Entry 7EA3 (electron microscopy, 4.31 A resolution (low resolution: residue-level contacts below are approximate; hydrogen-bond / salt-bridge calls are withheld)); this record covers chains H and J of the 24 polymer chains in the assembly.

# Chain H
Protein: Trafficking protein particle complex subunit 20
Source organism: Saccharomyces cerevisiae (strain ATCC 204508 / S288c)
UniProt: P38334 (TRS20_YEAST); residues 1-175 here = UniProt positions 1-175
Amino-acid sequence (175 residues; each row starts with the number of its first residue):
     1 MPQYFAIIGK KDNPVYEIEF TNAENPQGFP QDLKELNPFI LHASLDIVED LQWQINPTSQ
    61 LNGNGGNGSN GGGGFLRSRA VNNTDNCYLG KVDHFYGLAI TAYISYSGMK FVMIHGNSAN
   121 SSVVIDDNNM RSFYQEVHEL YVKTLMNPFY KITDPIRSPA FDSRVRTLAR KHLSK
Disordered / not traced: 1, 59-83, 174-175

# Chain J
Protein: Trafficking protein particle complex II-specific subunit 120
Source organism: Saccharomyces cerevisiae (strain ATCC 204508 / S288c)
UniProt: Q04183 (TR120_YEAST); residue numbers follow UniProt; this construct covers 1-1289
Amino-acid sequence (1289 residues; each row starts with the number of its first residue):
     1 MNILKHFPSY VGPSKIRTLV IPIGHWTRKE FNNAVQKLSE FNEIHLSDVT PIDSPIFTPQ
    61 GFPHGKLFFD FLTIDHDDAL ELFLYDFEPF RKTFVIIGLV NDYSDPLTNL NFMKEKYPTL
   121 ISPNLVYASS TPTKELEQTI DTMENVFASS PDMQKNIETI MCDIARNFLT ALNSYYSSYK
   181 HVTLRSPGAI GGNAVLKTTL IRQNSYTSSS SSTPMSAVQS SVSSSSKAGS VTTASKRLSS
   241 FEMTTNSLKR SASLKLATTL STSENRSQQK SLGRQMKILG NFQLLAGRYV DALNSFVDAI
   301 TTLYKVRDYL WLGSALDGIS ICFLLLSYLG LSYQIPQIVS LICPVEKLNF ESSSTGISPV
   361 DSNSKATAST TASSTPRNSI SIAAMQSPRN SIMSLSAPAL NIDVENINLP LLIKCISDKV
   421 LYYYDLSLMH NSEYAPQVVY CEFLLKTLTF MTSCYKSSEF SKDVLDNIVK NQHRALSDIP
   481 NSPMFPRFEV YFYSNKLFEL QLKEMQVEAQ IKIYSTMAEV YRLLGYKRKQ LFVLRLLMVA
   541 LLATPNKIAW HPDYRTLIDT IIELLNINES EAKINVDDPS QSTWLILQKK ILQLCIKVSR
   601 KINDFEYVAK FSSILITKYT HLLNQSEQDA LFKEYIQPSI TNESITSYWD PFILREVVIN
   661 RILDSDPTSN EIPLESDVSS LESLENRQKT QDINPQEVFN PFKRVQPTSF VSNNSTKVPI
   721 LVFLVGDKAE FTCRVQNPFK FDFTINDIQL DEEISEFCEI DRKAVSYSGP YNVKAESIRS
   781 ITLPLIIKKP TYKKIYEISC LKISILKLPL QKFDIINDSR RSNPVEEEAE YSKCIYGKLK
   841 IKILPEQPQL ELLSTSKMTR NSWMMLDGTK TDFHITVRNK SLSCAINHIK IIPMNNIEQM
   901 LKPDYWKKMP PDDLYIMEKQ LDWLSKSCVR IIKLPTVIKP NETITFDLEL DNTAVPFNFT
   961 GFDLLIEYGM SATDESCIYL KKLSIPYEVT LRRTIEVPSM DIIPLNELFS SQVENVDWIE
  1021 YVMSKIRAES NLHSRDFILL LLDFRNSWID GIKLNVQFED FTSNEYHVEA SHTSRIIVPI
  1081 KKIDYKKYNF ENTPIPRIFP GRQFIQSGLN EEQTIEMRQK FWCREHIISK LKCNWKLTTD
  1141 QSVTGSVDFN KFIEKFDHKM VYTIYPGRLF YGVQLLLDEP KVKVGEIINL KIITEPTSTC
  1201 RRKQNSTVNF LDIVIFDSKT SKILPRSNRR ILYNGSLTKP ISTTKVSEIN LEIIPIEKGR
  1261 YEFSVCISKS NNQDGIIQFD SENVILSVI
Disordered / not traced: 1-264, 329-377, 569-582, 674-693, 705-728, 831-856, 935-943
Differences from the reference sequence: conflict Phe-1099 (Tyr in Q04183)

# How chain H and chain J interact
Pairs across the interface (36; chain H residue first):
  Ile-8(H) / Trp-584(J)
  Lys-11(H) / Thr-583(J)
  Asp-12(H) / Trp-584(J)
  Asn-13(H) / Thr-583(J)
  Pro-14(H) / Trp-584(J)
  Lys-34(H) / Lys-590(J)
  Glu-35(H) / Arg-535(J)
  Glu-35(H) / Lys-590(J)
  Leu-36(H) / Phe-532(J)
  Leu-36(H) / Arg-535(J)
  Pro-38(H) / Trp-584(J)
  Pro-38(H) / Leu-587(J)
  Pro-38(H) / Lys-590(J)
  Phe-39(H) / Phe-532(J)
  Phe-39(H) / Arg-535(J)
  Phe-39(H) / Leu-587(J)
  Phe-39(H) / Lys-590(J)
  Phe-39(H) / Ile-591(J)
  Ile-40(H) / Phe-532(J)
  His-42(H) / Arg-528(J)
  His-42(H) / Leu-531(J)
  His-42(H) / Leu-587(J)
  Ala-43(H) / Arg-528(J)
  Ala-43(H) / Lys-529(J)
  Ala-43(H) / Phe-532(J)
  Leu-45(H) / Arg-528(J)
  Asp-46(H) / Tyr-526(J)
  Asp-46(H) / Arg-528(J)
  Ile-47(H) / Phe-492(J)
  Ile-47(H) / Tyr-526(J)
  Asp-50(H) / Tyr-526(J)
  Thr-58(H) / Arg-487(J)
  Thr-58(H) / Glu-489(J)
  Asp-93(H) / Lys-496(J)
  Phe-95(H) / Glu-499(J)
  Phe-95(H) / Phe-532(J)
Interface residues without a listed pair, chain H (23 interface residues in all): Leu-41, Glu-49, Tyr-96
Interface residues without a listed pair, chain J (20 interface residues in all): Lys-527, Leu-536, Leu-565, Asn-566

# Summary
The interface between chain H and chain J involves 23 residues on one side and 20 on the other.
Chain H is Trafficking protein particle complex subunit 20 and chain J is Trafficking protein particle complex
II-specific subunit 120, both from Saccharomyces cerevisiae (strain ATCC 204508 / S288c); the structure,
Intact Ypt32-TRAPPII (dimer), was determined by electron microscopy together with 7E2C, 7E2D, 7E8S, 7E8T, 7E93
and 7E94 from the same study.
